8WM7 - chains C and F of the 7 polymer chains in the assembly; structure by electron microscopy, 3.53 A resolution.

[Chain C]
Protein: Nitrate transport ATP-binding protein
From: Nostoc sp
Notes: EC 7.3.2.4
UniProt: Q8YZ76 (Q8YZ76_NOSS1); numbering as in UniProt (aligned over 1-657)
Chain sequence (682 residues; row label = number of the first residue in the row):
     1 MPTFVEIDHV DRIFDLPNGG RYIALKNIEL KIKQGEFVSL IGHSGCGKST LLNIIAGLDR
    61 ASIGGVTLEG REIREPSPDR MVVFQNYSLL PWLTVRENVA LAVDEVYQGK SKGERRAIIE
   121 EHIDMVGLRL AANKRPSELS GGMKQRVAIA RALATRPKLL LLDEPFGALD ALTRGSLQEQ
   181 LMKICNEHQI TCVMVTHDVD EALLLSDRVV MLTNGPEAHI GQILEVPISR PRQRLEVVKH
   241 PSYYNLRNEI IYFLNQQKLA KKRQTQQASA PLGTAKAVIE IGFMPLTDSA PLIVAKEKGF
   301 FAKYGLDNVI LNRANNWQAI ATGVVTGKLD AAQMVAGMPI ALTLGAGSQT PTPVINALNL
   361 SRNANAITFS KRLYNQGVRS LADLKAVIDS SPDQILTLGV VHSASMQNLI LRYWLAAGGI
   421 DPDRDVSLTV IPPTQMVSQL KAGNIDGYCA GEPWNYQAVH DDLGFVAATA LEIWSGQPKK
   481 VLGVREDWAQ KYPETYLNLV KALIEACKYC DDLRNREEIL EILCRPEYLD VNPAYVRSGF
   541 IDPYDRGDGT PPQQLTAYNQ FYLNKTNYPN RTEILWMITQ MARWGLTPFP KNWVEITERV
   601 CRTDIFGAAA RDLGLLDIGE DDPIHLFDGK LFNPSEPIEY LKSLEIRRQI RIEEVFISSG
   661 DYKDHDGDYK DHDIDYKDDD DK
Not modelled in the structure: 1-2, 661-682
Differences from the reference sequence: expression tag (658-682)
Ligand contacts: ADP (adenosine-5'-diphosphate): Phe14, Asp15, Leu16, Tyr22, Ser44, Gly45, Cys46, Gly47, Lys48, Ser49, Thr50

[Chain F]
Protein: Nitrogen regulatory protein P-II
From: Nostoc sp
UniProt: Q9L422 (Q9L422_NOSS1); residue numbers follow UniProt; this construct covers 1-112
Chain sequence (118 residues; each row starts with the number of its first residue):
     1 MKKVEAIIRP FKLDEVKIAL VNAGIVGMTV SEVRGFGRQK GQTERYRGSE YTVEFLQKLK
    61 VEIVVEDNQV DMVVDKIIAA ARTGEIGDGK IFISPVEQVI RIRTGEKNTE AVHHHHHH
Not modelled in the structure: 39-53, 109-118
Differences from the reference sequence: expression tag (113-118)
Ligand contacts:
  - ADP (adenosine-5'-diphosphate), molecule 1: Val26, Gly27, Met28, Thr29, Glu62, Ile63, Val64, Arg101, Arg103
  - ADP, molecule 2: Gly35, Phe36, Gly37, Arg38, Lys58, Ile86, Gly87, Asp88, Gly89, Lys90, Phe92

[Interface between chain C and chain F]
Pairs across the interface (7):
  Asp8(C) - Arg103(F)  salt bridge
  His9(C) - Thr104(F)
  Gly64(C) - Arg103(F)
  Gly70(C) - Val26(F)
  Asn564(C) - Lys107(F)
  Lys565(C) - Thr104(F)  hydrogen bond (side chain-backbone)
  Leu616(C) - Thr104(F)
Other interface residues (no listed pair), chain C (8 interface residues in all): Ile618
Other interface residues (no listed pair), chain F (5 interface residues in all): Gly105

[In short]
Chain C and chain F form an interface of 8 and 5 residues respectively; the contacts include 1 hydrogen bond
and 1 salt bridge. Polar contacts include Asp8(C)-Arg103(F) and Lys565(C)-Thr104(F). Bound to chain C: ADP.
Bound to chain F: ADP.
Here chain C is Nitrate transport ATP-binding protein and chain F is Nitrogen regulatory protein P-II, both
from Nostoc sp. Entry 8WM7 (Cryo-EM structure of cyanobacterial nitrate/nitrite transporter NrtBCD in complex
with signalling protein PII) was determined by electron microscopy (same publication as 8W9M and 8WM8).
